Entry 3M7J (X-ray diffraction, 2.26 A resolution); this record covers chain A.

# Chain A
Protein: Putidacin L1
Organism: Pseudomonas sp
UniProtKB: Q8GEJ9 (Q8GEJ9_9PSED); residues 1-276 here = UniProt positions 1-276
Amino-acid sequence (276 residues; numbered 1 to 276; the number before each row is that of its first residue):
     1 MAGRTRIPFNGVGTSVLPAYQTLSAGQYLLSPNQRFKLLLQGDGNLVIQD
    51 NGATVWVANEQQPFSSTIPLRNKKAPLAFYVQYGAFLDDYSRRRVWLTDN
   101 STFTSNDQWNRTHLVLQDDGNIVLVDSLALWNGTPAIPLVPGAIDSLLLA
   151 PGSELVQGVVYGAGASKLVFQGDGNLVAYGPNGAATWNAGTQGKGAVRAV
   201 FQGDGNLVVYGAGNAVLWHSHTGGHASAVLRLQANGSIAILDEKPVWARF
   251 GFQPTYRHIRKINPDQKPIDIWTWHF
Not modelled in the structure: 1-3, 276
Ligand contacts: methyl alpha-D-mannopyranoside (MMA): Q171, D173, N175, V177, Y179, A185, N188, Q192
Reported in the primary citation:
  - binding site for methyl alpha-D-mannopyranoside: Q171, D173, N175, V177, Y179, A185, N188, Q192
  - mutagenesis - V208Y: unchanged binding to alpha-methyl mannoside
  - mutagenesis - V177Y, V177Y/V208Y: abolished binding to methyl alpha-D-mannopyranoside
  - mutagenesis - V208Y: unchanged binding to methyl alpha-D-mannopyranoside
  - mutagenesis - V177Y, V177Y/V208Y (31.6-fold): decreased growth
  - mutagenesis - V208Y: unchanged growth in response to P. syringae GR12-2R3

# In short
Bound to chain A: methyl alpha-D-mannopyranoside. The paper reports a binding site for methyl
alpha-D-mannopyranoside at Q171, D173 and N175 among others; V177Y and V177Y/V208Y abolish binding to methyl
alpha-D-mannopyranoside.
Chain A is Putidacin L1 (Pseudomonas sp); the structure, Crystal structure of the bacteriocin LLPA from
pseudomonas sp. in complex with Met-mannose, was determined by X-ray diffraction, deposited together with 4GC2
and 3M7H.
